Entry 7E9C (electron microscopy, 3.50 A resolution); this record covers chains G and J of the 11 polymer chains in the assembly.

Chain G:
Molecule: Histone H2A.2
Source organism: Saccharomyces cerevisiae (strain ATCC 204508 / S288c)
UniProt: P04912 (H2A2_YEAST); residues 0-131 here correspond to UniProt positions 1-132 (UniProt number = residue number + 1)
Sequence (132 residues; each row starts with the number of its first residue; numbering starts at 0):
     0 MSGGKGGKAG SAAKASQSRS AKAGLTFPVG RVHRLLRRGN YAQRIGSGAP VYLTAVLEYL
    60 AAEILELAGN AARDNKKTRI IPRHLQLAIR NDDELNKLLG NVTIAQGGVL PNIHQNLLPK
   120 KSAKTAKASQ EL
Disordered / not traced: 0-15, 118-131
Curated features (UniProtKB/Swiss-Prot):
  - motif: Ser128, Gln129 ([ST]-Q motif)
  - site: Lys119 (Not ubiquitinated)
  - modified residue: Ser1 (N-acetylserine), Lys4 (N6-acetyllysine), Lys7 (N6-acetyllysine), Lys13 (N6-succinyllysine), Lys21 (N6-succinyllysine), Gln105 (N5-methylglutamine), Lys119 (N6-malonyllysine), Ser128 (Phosphoserine)
  - cross-link: Lys126 (Glycyl lysine isopeptide (Lys-Gly) (interchain with G-Cter in SUMO))

Chain J:
Molecule: 147-nt DNA strand
Source organism: Escherichia coli
Sequence (147 nucleotides; row label = number of the first residue in the row):
     1 ACAGGATGTA TATATCTGAC ACGTGCCTGG AGACTAGGGA GTAATCCCCT TGGCGGTTAA
    61 AACGCGGGGG ACAGCGCGTA CGTGCGTTTA AGCGGTGCTA GAGCTGTCTA CGACCAATTG
   121 AGCGGCCTCG GCACCGGGAT TCTCCAG
Disordered / not traced: 1-14, 145-147

How chain G and chain J interact:
Residue-residue contacts (13; chain G residue first):
  Arg30(G) with DC123(J), salt bridge to the phosphate
  Arg36(G) with DA113(J), salt bridge to the phosphate
  Gln42(G) with DA113(J), phosphate contact
  Arg43(G) with DG112(J), hydrogen bond to the sugar; DA113(J), phosphate contact
  Ile44(G) with DG112(J), sugar contact; DA113(J), phosphate contact
  Gly45(G) with DG112(J), phosphate contact
  Ser46(G) with DG112(J), hydrogen bond to the phosphate
  Lys76(G) with DC132(J), salt bridge to the phosphate
  Thr77(G) with DG131(J), sugar contact; DC132(J), phosphate contact
  Arg78(G) with DG131(J), hydrogen bond to the sugar
Also at the interface, not in a pair above, chain J (7 interface residues in all): DC111, DG130

In short:
Chain G and chain J form an interface of 10 and 7 residues respectively, with 3 hydrogen bonds and 3 salt
bridges. Polar contacts include Arg43(G)-DG112(J), Arg78(G)-DG131(J) and Ser46(G)-DG112(J).
Chain G is Histone H2A.2 (Saccharomyces cerevisiae (strain ATCC 204508 / S288c)) and chain J is a 147-nt DNA
strand (Escherichia coli); the structure, Cryo-EM structure of the 1:1 Orc1 BAH domain in complex with
nucleosome, was determined by electron microscopy.
